3AZM - chains C and D of the 10 polymer chains in the assembly; structure by X-ray diffraction, 2.89 A resolution.

== Chain C ==
Molecule: Histone H2A type 1-B/E
Source organism: Homo sapiens
Reference sequence: P04908 (H2A1B_HUMAN); residues 0-129 here correspond to UniProt positions 1-130 (UniProt number = residue number + 1)
Sequence (133 residues; numbered -3 to 129; the number before each row is that of its first residue; numbers below 1 keep their minus sign (Gly-3 is residue -3)):
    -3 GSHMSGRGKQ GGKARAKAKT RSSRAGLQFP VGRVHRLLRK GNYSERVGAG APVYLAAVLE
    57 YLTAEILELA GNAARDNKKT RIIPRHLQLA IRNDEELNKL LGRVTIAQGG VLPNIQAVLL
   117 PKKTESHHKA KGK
Unresolved in the structure: -3 to 12, 119-129
Construct notes: expression tag (-3 to -1)
Swiss-Prot annotation at these positions:
  - modified residue: Ser1 (N-acetylserine), Arg3 (Citrulline), Lys5 (N6-(2-hydroxyisobutyryl)lysine), Lys9 (N6-(2-hydroxyisobutyryl)lysine), Lys13 (N6-(beta-hydroxybutyryl)lysine), Lys36 (N6-(2-hydroxyisobutyryl)lysine), Lys74 (N6-(2-hydroxyisobutyryl)lysine), Lys75 (N6-(2-hydroxyisobutyryl)lysine), Lys95 (N6-(2-hydroxyisobutyryl)lysine), Gln104 (N5-methylglutamine), Lys118 (N6-(2-hydroxyisobutyryl)lysine), Lys119 (N6-crotonyllysine), Thr120 (Phosphothreonine), Lys125 (N6-crotonyllysine)
  - cross-link (Glycyl lysine isopeptide (Lys-Gly)): Lys13 (interchain with G-Cter in ubiquitin), Lys15 (interchain with G-Cter in ubiquitin), Lys119 (interchain with G-Cter in ubiquitin)

== Chain D ==
Molecule: Histone H2B type 1-J
Source organism: Homo sapiens
Reference sequence: P06899 (H2B1J_HUMAN); residues 0-125 here correspond to UniProt positions 1-126 (UniProt number = residue number + 1)
Sequence (129 residues; each row starts with the number of its first residue; numbers below 1 keep their minus sign (Gly-3 is residue -3)):
    -3 GSHMPEPAKS APAPKKGSKK AVTKAQKKDG KKRKRSRKES YSIYVYKVLK QVHPDTGISS
    57 KAMGIMNSFV NDIFERIAGE ASRLAHYNKR STITSREIQT AVRLLLPGEL AKHAVSEGTK
   117 AVTKYTSAK
Unresolved in the structure: -3 to 29, 125
Construct notes: expression tag (-3 to -1)
Swiss-Prot annotation at these positions:
  - modified residue: Pro1 (N-acetylproline), Glu2 (ADP-ribosyl glutamic acid), Lys5 (N6-(2-hydroxyisobutyryl)lysine), Ser6 (ADP-ribosylserine), Lys11 (N6-(beta-hydroxybutyryl)lysine), Lys12 (N6-(2-hydroxyisobutyryl)lysine), Ser14 (Phosphoserine), Lys15 (N6-acetyllysine), Lys16 (N6-(beta-hydroxybutyryl)lysine), Lys20 (N6-(2-hydroxyisobutyryl)lysine), Lys23 (N6-(2-hydroxyisobutyryl)lysine), Lys24 (N6-(2-hydroxyisobutyryl)lysine), Lys34 (N6-(2-hydroxyisobutyryl)lysine), Glu35 (PolyADP-ribosyl glutamic acid), Ser36 (Phosphoserine), Lys43 (N6-(2-hydroxyisobutyryl)lysine), Lys46 (N6-(2-hydroxyisobutyryl)lysine), Lys57 (N6,N6-dimethyllysine), Arg79 (Dimethylated arginine), Lys85 (N6,N6,N6-trimethyllysine) and 6 more in UniProt
  - glycosylation: Ser112 (O-linked (GlcNAc) serine)
  - cross-link (Glycyl lysine isopeptide (Lys-Gly)): Lys5 (interchain with G-Cter in SUMO2), Lys20 (interchain with G-Cter in SUMO2), Lys34 (interchain with G-Cter in ubiquitin), Lys120 (interchain with G-Cter in ubiquitin)

== Chain C / chain D interface ==
Pairs across the interface - 109 pairs, chain C then chain D:
  Arg17(C) - Tyr121(D)
  Ser19(C) - Lys120(D)  hydrogen bond (backbone-side chain)
  Arg20(C) - Lys120(D)  hydrogen bond (backbone-side chain)
  Arg20(C) - Tyr121(D)
  Ala21(C) - Ala117(D)
  Ala21(C) - Lys120(D)
  Ala21(C) - Tyr121(D)  hydrophobic
  Leu23(C) - Ala117(D)  hydrophobic
  Gln24(C) - Tyr40(D)
  Gln24(C) - Lys43(D)
  Gln24(C) - Gln47(D)
  Phe25(C) - Tyr40(D)  hydrophobic
  Pro26(C) - Tyr40(D)
  Arg29(C) - Glu35(D)  salt bridge
  Arg29(C) - Ser36(D)  hydrogen bond (side chain-backbone)
  Arg29(C) - Tyr40(D)
  Arg32(C) - Glu35(D)  salt bridge
  Leu33(C) - Tyr37(D)
  Leu33(C) - Phe70(D)  hydrophobic
  Leu34(C) - Phe70(D)  hydrophobic
  Leu34(C) - Ala74(D)  hydrophobic
  Tyr39(C) - Glu71(D)
  Tyr39(C) - Ala74(D)
  Tyr39(C) - Ser78(D)  hydrogen bond (backbone-side chain)
  Tyr39(C) - Ile89(D)  hydrophobic
  Ser40(C) - Ile89(D)
  Glu41(C) - Ser87(D)  hydrogen bond (backbone-backbone)
  Arg42(C) - Ser87(D)  hydrogen bond (backbone-backbone)
  Arg42(C) - Thr88(D)  hydrogen bond (backbone-side chain)
  Arg42(C) - Ile89(D)  hydrogen bond (backbone-backbone)
  Val43(C) - Thr88(D)  hydrogen bond (backbone-side chain)
  Val43(C) - Ile89(D)
  Gly44(C) - Thr88(D)
  Gly44(C) - Ile89(D)  hydrogen bond (backbone-backbone)
  Gly46(C) - Ser91(D)
  Gly46(C) - Val118(D)
  Ala47(C) - Ile89(D)
  Ala47(C) - Ser91(D)
  Val49(C) - Ala117(D)
  Val49(C) - Val118(D)
  Tyr50(C) - Ser91(D)
  Tyr50(C) - Ile94(D)  hydrophobic
  Tyr50(C) - Gln95(D)  hydrogen bond
  Tyr50(C) - Val111(D)
  Tyr50(C) - Val118(D)
  Leu51(C) - Phe70(D)  hydrophobic
  Leu51(C) - Ile73(D)  hydrophobic
  Leu51(C) - Ile94(D)
  Ala53(C) - Glu113(D)
  Ala53(C) - Gly114(D)
  Val54(C) - Ile73(D)  hydrophobic
  Val54(C) - Val98(D)  hydrophobic
  Leu55(C) - Val66(D)
  Leu55(C) - Ile69(D)  hydrophobic
  Leu55(C) - Phe70(D)
  Tyr57(C) - Leu106(D)  hydrophobic
  Tyr57(C) - His109(D)  hydrogen bond
  Tyr57(C) - Ala110(D)
  Tyr57(C) - Glu113(D)
  Leu58(C) - Phe65(D)  hydrophobic
  Leu58(C) - Ile69(D)  hydrophobic
  Leu58(C) - Leu102(D)  hydrophobic
  Leu58(C) - Leu106(D)  hydrophobic
  Thr59(C) - Met62(D)
  Ala60(C) - Val44(D)  hydrophobic
  Ile62(C) - Met62(D)  hydrophobic
  Ile62(C) - Phe65(D)  hydrophobic
  Leu63(C) - Val41(D)  hydrophobic
  Leu63(C) - Val44(D)  hydrophobic
  Leu63(C) - His49(D)
  Glu64(C) - Val48(D)
  Glu64(C) - His49(D)
  Gly67(C) - His49(D)
  Asn68(C) - His49(D)
  Arg71(C) - Asp51(D)  salt bridge
  Arg71(C) - Thr52(D)
  Thr76(C) - Thr52(D)
  Thr76(C) - Gly53(D)  hydrogen bond (backbone-backbone)
  Arg77(C) - Gly53(D)
  Arg77(C) - Ser55(D)
  Ile78(C) - Leu45(D)  hydrophobic
  Ile78(C) - Thr52(D)
  Ile78(C) - Gly53(D)  hydrogen bond (backbone-backbone)
  Ile78(C) - Ile54(D)
  Ile78(C) - Ser55(D)  hydrogen bond (backbone-backbone)
  Ile78(C) - Ala58(D)
  Ile79(C) - Ser55(D)
  Ile79(C) - Ala58(D)  hydrophobic
  Pro80(C) - Ser55(D)
  Pro80(C) - Lys57(D)
  Pro80(C) - Ala58(D)
  Pro80(C) - Ile61(D)  hydrophobic
  Leu83(C) - Ala58(D)
  Leu83(C) - Ile61(D)  hydrophobic
  Leu83(C) - Met62(D)  hydrophobic
  Glu92(C) - Pro103(D)
  Glu92(C) - Gly104(D)
  Glu92(C) - Glu105(D)  hydrogen bond (side chain-backbone)
  Glu92(C) - Leu106(D)  hydrogen bond (side chain-backbone)
  Leu93(C) - Leu106(D)  hydrophobic
  Leu96(C) - Ile69(D)  hydrophobic
  Leu96(C) - Arg72(D)  hydrogen bond (backbone-side chain)
  Leu96(C) - Leu101(D)
  Leu96(C) - Leu102(D)  hydrophobic
  Leu97(C) - Phe65(D)  hydrophobic
  Val100(C) - Asp68(D)
  Ile102(C) - Ile61(D)  hydrophobic
  Ala103(C) - Ile61(D)
  Gln104(C) - Lys57(D)
Interface residues without a listed pair, chain C (55 interface residues in all): Gly22, Val30, Ala45, Glu56, Glu61
Interface residues without a listed pair, chain D (56 interface residues in all): Gly75, Thr90, Thr115, Ala124

== Overview ==
55 residues of chain C face 56 of chain D across their interface; the contacts include 18 hydrogen bonds and 3
salt bridges. Polar pairs include Arg29(C)-Glu35(D), Arg32(C)-Glu35(D) and Arg71(C)-Asp51(D).
Chain C is Histone H2A type 1-B/E and chain D is Histone H2B type 1-J, both from Homo sapiens; the structure,
Crystal Structure of Human Nucleosome Core Particle Containing H4K79Q mutation, was determined by X-ray
diffraction (same publication as 3AYW, 3AZE, 3AZF, 3AZG, 3AZH, 3AZJ and 3 further entries).
